PDB entry 8KDB | electron microscopy, 2.70 A resolution | chains A and C of the 7 polymer chains in the assembly

== Chain A ==
Protein: RNA-directed RNA polymerase L
From: Human respirovirus 3
UniProtKB: O89238 (O89238_9MONO); residues -24 to 2233 here correspond to UniProt positions 1-2258 (UniProt number = residue number + 25)
Sequence (2266 residues; numbered -24 to 2241; the number before each row is that of its first residue; numbers below 1 keep their minus sign (Met-24 is residue -24)):
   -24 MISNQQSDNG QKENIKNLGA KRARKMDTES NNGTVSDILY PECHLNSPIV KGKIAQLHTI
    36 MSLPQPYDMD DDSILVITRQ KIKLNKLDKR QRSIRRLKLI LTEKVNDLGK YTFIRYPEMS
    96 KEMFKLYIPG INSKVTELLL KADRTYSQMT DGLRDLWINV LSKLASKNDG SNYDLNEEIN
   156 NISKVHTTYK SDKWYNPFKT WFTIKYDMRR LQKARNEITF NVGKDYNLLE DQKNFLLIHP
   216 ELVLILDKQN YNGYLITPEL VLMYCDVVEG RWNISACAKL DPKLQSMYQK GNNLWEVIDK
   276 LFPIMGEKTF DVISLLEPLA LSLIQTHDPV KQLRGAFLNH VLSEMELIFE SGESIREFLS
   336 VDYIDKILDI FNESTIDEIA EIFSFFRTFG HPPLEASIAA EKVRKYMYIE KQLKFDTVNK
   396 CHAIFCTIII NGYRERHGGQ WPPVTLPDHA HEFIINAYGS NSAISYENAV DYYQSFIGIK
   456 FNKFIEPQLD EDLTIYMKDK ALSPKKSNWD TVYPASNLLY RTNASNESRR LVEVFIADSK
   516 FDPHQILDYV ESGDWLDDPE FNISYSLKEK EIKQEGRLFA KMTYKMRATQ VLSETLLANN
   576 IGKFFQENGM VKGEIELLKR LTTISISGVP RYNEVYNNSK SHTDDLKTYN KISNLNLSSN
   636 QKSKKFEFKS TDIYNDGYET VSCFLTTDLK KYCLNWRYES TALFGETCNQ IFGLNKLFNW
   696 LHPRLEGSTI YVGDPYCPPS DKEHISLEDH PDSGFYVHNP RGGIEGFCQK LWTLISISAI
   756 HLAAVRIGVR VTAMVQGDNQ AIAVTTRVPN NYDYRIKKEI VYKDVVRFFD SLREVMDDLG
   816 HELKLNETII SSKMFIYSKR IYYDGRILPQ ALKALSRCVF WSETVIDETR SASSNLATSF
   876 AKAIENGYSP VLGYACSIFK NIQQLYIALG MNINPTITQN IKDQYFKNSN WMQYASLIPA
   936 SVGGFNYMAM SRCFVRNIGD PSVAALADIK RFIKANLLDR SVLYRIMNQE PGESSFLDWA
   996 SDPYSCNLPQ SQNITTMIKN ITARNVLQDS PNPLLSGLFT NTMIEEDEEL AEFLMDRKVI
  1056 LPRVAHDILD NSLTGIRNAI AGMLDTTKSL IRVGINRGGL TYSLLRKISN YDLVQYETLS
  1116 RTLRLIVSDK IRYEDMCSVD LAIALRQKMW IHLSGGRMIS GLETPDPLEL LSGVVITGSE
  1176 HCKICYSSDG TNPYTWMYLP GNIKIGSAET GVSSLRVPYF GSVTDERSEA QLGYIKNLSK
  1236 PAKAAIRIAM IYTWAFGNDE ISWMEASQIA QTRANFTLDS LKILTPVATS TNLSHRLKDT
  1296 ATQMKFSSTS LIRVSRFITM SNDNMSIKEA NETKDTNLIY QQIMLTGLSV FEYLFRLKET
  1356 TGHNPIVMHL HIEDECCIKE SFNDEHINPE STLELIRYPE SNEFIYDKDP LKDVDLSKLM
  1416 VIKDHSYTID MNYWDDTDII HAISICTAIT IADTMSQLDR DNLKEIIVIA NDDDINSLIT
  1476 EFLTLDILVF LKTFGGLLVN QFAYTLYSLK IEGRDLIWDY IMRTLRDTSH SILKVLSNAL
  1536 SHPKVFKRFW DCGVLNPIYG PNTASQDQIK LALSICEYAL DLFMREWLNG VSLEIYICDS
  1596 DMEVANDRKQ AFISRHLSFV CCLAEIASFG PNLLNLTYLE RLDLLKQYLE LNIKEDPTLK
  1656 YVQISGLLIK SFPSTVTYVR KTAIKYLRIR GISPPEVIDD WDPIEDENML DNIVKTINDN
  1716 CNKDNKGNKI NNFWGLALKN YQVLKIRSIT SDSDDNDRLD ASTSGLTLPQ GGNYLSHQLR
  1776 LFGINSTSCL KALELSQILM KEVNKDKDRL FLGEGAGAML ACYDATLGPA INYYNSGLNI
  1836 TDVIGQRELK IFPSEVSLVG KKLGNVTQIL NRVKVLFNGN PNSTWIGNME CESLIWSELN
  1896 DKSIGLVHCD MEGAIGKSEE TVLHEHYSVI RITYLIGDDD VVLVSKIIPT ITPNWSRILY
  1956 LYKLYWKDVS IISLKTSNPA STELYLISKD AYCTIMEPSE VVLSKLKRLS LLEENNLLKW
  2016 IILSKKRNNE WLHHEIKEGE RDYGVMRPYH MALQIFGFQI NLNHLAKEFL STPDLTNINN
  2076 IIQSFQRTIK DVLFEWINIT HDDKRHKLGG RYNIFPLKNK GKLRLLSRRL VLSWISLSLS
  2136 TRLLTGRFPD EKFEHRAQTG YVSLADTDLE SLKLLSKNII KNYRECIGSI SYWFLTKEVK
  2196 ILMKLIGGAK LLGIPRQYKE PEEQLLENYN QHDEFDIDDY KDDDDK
Not modelled in the structure: -24 to 7, 611-637, 1292-1299, 1693-1706, 1745-1762, 2095-2113, 2211-2241
Sequence notes: expression tag (2234-2241)
Ion coordination: Mg2+ near Asp773 (its only coordinating residue here); Zn2+ site 1: Cys1132, Glu1164, Cys1371, Cys1372; Zn2+ site 2: Cys1177, Cys1180, His1364, His1366
Reported in the primary citation:
  - catalytic residues: Gly772 to Asn774 (by similarity / conservation)
  - Mg2+ coordination: Asp773
  - catalytic residues: Asp773
  - conformationally variable residues (loop rearrangement): Leu1210 to Ser1234, Pro1281 to Ser1305
  - mutagenesis - Q387G/L388G/K389G, F641G/F643G, F643G, R1509A/D1510A/W1513A: abolished catalytic activity
  - mutagenesis - F641G, R736A, W1513A, D1576A: decreased catalytic activity
  - mutagenesis - Q387G/L388G/K389G: decreased expression
  - self-association interface (contacts with another copy of this molecule); pairs are residue here / residue on that copy: Arg1101-Asp1576 (salt bridge), Arg1101-Trp1513 (cation-pi contact), Tyr1097, Glu1112, Arg1116, Arg1119

== Chain C ==
Protein: Phosphoprotein
From: Human respirovirus 3
UniProtKB: O89234 (O89234_9MONO); residues 1-603 here = UniProt positions 1-603
Sequence (609 residues; row label = number of the first residue in the row):
     1 MESDAKNYQI MDSWEEESRD KSTNISSALN IIEFILSTDP QEDLSENDTI NTRTQQLSAT
    61 IYQPKIKPTE TSEKDSGSTD KNRQSGSSHE CTTEAKDRTI DQETVQRGPG RRSSSDSRAE
   121 TVVSGGISRS ITNSKNGTQN TEDIDLNEIR KMDKDSIEGK VRQSADVPSE ISGSDVIFTT
   181 EQSRNSDHGR SLESISTPDT RSISVVTAAT PDDEEEILMK NSRTKKSSSI HQEDDKRIKK
   241 GGKGKDWFKK SKDTDNQIPT SDYRSTSKGQ KKISKTTTIN TDTKGQTEIQ TESSGTQSSS
   301 WNLTIDNNTD RTEQTNTTPP TTTSGSTYTK ESIRTNSGSK PKTQKTNGKE RKDTEESNRF
   361 TERAITLLQN LGVIQSTSKL DLYQDKRVVC VANVLNNVDT ASKIDFLAGL VIGVSMDNDT
   421 KLTQIQNEML NLKADLKKMD ESHRRLIENQ REQLSLITSL ISNLKIMTER GGKKDQNESN
   481 ERVSMIKTKL KEEKIKKTRF DPLMETQGID KNIPDLYRHA GNTLENDVQV KSEILSSYNE
   541 SNATRLIPKK VSSTMRSLVA VISNSNLSQS TKQSYINELK HCKNDEEVSE LMDMFNEDVN
   601 NCQHHHHHH
Not modelled in the structure: 1-434, 472-609
Sequence notes: expression tag (604-609)

== How chain A and chain C interact ==
Contacting residue pairs (26; chain A residue first):
  Phe390(A) with Leu460(C), hydrophobic; Asn463(C); Leu464(C); Met467(C), hydrophobic
  Asn394(A) with Asn463(C)
  Asp423(A) with Glu452(C); Ser455(C)
  His424(A) with Glu452(C); Ser455(C), hydrogen bond; Leu456(C); Ser459(C)
  Gln449(A) with Leu456(C)
  Ile452(A) with Ser459(C); Leu460(C), hydrophobic; Asn463(C), hydrogen bond (backbone-side chain)
  Gly453(A) with Ser459(C)
  Tyr673(A) with Glu469(C); Arg470(C)
  Glu674(A) with Met467(C); Arg470(C), salt bridge
  Ala677(A) with Ile466(C); Met467(C), hydrophobic
  Leu678(A) with Asn463(C); Met467(C), hydrophobic
  Glu701(A) with Arg470(C), salt bridge
  Arg736(A) with Arg470(C)
Other interface residues (no listed pair), chain A (18 interface residues in all): Val393, Ala425, Leu531, Glu681, Pro698
Other interface residues (no listed pair), chain C (13 interface residues in all): Arg451, Gly471
The authors on this interface:
  - interface residues, chain A: Ile452(A), Leu678(A)

== Summary ==
The interface between chain A and chain C involves 18 residues on one side and 13 on the other, with 2
hydrogen bonds and 2 salt bridges. Polar contacts include Glu674(A)-Arg470(C), Glu701(A)-Arg470(C) and
His424(A)-Ser455(C). From the paper: catalytic residues Gly772(A) and Asp773(A); Q387G/L388G/K389G,
F641G/F643G and F643G of chain A, among others, abolish catalytic activity; 8 substitutions were tested in
all.
Here chain A is RNA-directed RNA polymerase L and chain C is Phosphoprotein, both from Human respirovirus 3.
Entry 8KDB (Cryo-EM structure of the human parainfluenza virus hPIV3 L-P polymerase in dimeric form) was
determined by electron microscopy, deposited together with 8KDC.
